Entry 9ES8 (electron microscopy, 2.24 A resolution); this record covers chains A and B of the 18 polymer chains in the assembly.

[Chain A]
Name: Cytochrome b6
Organism: Spinacia oleracea
Reference sequence: P00165 (CYB6_SPIOL); residue numbers follow UniProt; this construct covers 1-215
Amino-acid sequence (215 residues; row label = number of the first residue in the row):
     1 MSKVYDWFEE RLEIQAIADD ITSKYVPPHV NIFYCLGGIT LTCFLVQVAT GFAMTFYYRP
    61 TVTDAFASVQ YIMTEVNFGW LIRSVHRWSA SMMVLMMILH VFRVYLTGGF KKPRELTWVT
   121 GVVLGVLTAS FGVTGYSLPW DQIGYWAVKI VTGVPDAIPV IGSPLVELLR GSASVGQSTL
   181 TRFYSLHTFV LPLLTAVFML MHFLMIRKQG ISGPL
Unresolved in the structure: 1
Covalently attached groups: heme c (HEC) linked to Cys-35
Bound ions: heme Fe site 1: His-86, His-187; heme Fe site 2: His-100, His-202
Residues lining bound ligands:
  - Decylplastoquinone (A1H65): Lys-24, Tyr-25, Val-26, Arg-207
  - beta-carotene (BCR): Ile-32, Phe-33, Ile-39, Met-96, Leu-99
  - chlorophyll a (CLA): Met-97, Ile-98, Val-101, Phe-102, Tyr-105, Gly-125, Val-126, Ala-129, Ser-130, Val-133, Thr-134, Phe-183
  - heme c (HEC): Val-30, Asn-31, Tyr-34, Gly-38, Leu-41, Thr-42, Phe-203, Ile-206, Arg-207, Gly-210, Ile-211
  - heme (HEM), molecule 1: Tyr-34, Gly-37, Gly-38, Thr-40, Leu-41, Met-97, His-100, Val-101, Arg-103, Val-104, Gly-109, Phe-110, Arg-114, Thr-117, Trp-118, Gly-121, Val-122, Leu-124, Met-199, His-202, Phe-203, Ile-206, Gly-210, Ile-211, Ser-212
  - heme (HEM), molecule 2: Phe-44, Gln-47, Val-48, Gly-51, Phe-52, Met-54, Thr-55, Tyr-58, Val-69, Arg-83, His-86, Arg-87, Ala-90, Met-93, Thr-128, Phe-131, Gly-132, Gly-135, Leu-138, Pro-139, Tyr-184, His-187, Thr-188, Pro-192
Reported in the primary citation:
  - binding site for Decylplastoquinone: Val-26, Arg-207
  - catalytic residues: Asp-20, Arg-207 (proposed by the authors, not directly observed)
  - contacts within the chain: Asp-20/Arg-207 (proposed by the authors, not directly observed)

[Chain B]
Name: Cytochrome b6-f complex subunit 4
Organism: Spinacia oleracea
Reference sequence: P00166 (PETD_SPIOL); residues 1-160 here = UniProt positions 1-160
Amino-acid sequence (160 residues; row label = number of the first residue in the row):
     1 MGVTKKPDLN DPVLRAKLAK GMGHNYYGEP AWPNDLLYIF PVVILGTIAC NVGLAVLEPS
    61 MIGEPADPFA TPLEILPEWY FFPVFQILRT VPNKLLGVLL MASVPAGLLT VPFLENVNKF
   121 QNPFRRPVAT TVFLVGTVVA LWLGIGATLP IDKSLTLGLF
Unresolved in the structure: 1
Residues lining bound ligands:
  - Decylplastoquinone (A1H65): Ala-31, Leu-36, Phe-40, Pro-41
  - chlorophyll a (CLA): Tyr-80, Phe-81, Pro-83, Val-84, Met-101, Val-104, Pro-105, Leu-108, Val-132, Phe-133, Gly-136, Val-139, Ala-140, Leu-143
  - heme c (HEC): Asn-25, Ile-39, Phe-40, Val-43, Ile-44
Reported in the primary citation:
  - binding site for Decylplastoquinone: Ala-31, Asp-35, Leu-36, Phe-40
  - catalytic residues: Asp-35 (proposed by the authors, not directly observed)
  - binding site for heme c: Phe-40
  - contacts within the chain: Glu-29/Asp-35

[How chain A and chain B interact]
Contacting residue pairs - 88 pairs, chain A then chain B:
  Lys-24(A) with Asn-25(B); Pro-30(B); Ala-31(B), hydrogen bond (backbone-backbone)
  Tyr-25(A) with Lys-5(B); Asn-25(B), hydrogen bond (backbone-backbone); Tyr-26(B); Tyr-27(B); Gly-28(B); Glu-29(B); Pro-30(B)
  Val-26(A) with Tyr-27(B); Gly-28(B); Glu-29(B), hydrogen bond (backbone-backbone)
  Pro-27(A) with His-24(B); Tyr-27(B)
  Ile-39(A) with Val-43(B), hydrophobic
  Phe-66(A) with Ile-62(B), hydrophobic; Glu-64(B); Pro-65(B)
  Met-73(A) with Ser-60(B)
  Leu-81(A) with Val-56(B), hydrophobic
  Arg-83(A) with Ser-60(B), hydrogen bond; Met-61(B), hydrogen bond (side chain-backbone)
  Ser-84(A) with Ala-55(B); Pro-59(B); Ser-60(B)
  Val-85(A) with Ala-55(B), hydrophobic
  Trp-88(A) with Leu-54(B); Ala-55(B); Glu-58(B), hydrogen bond (side chain-backbone)
  Ser-91(A) with Trp-79(B)
  Met-92(A) with Asn-51(B)
  Phe-102(A) with Phe-133(B), hydrophobic
  Tyr-105(A) with Glu-115(B), hydrogen bond; Arg-126(B), hydrogen bond (backbone-side chain); Ala-129(B), hydrogen bond (side chain-backbone); Phe-133(B), hydrophobic
  Leu-106(A) with Pro-123(B); Arg-126(B)
  Thr-107(A) with Gln-121(B), hydrogen bond (backbone-side chain)
  Gly-108(A) with Gln-121(B); Arg-126(B)
  Phe-110(A) with Val-111(B), hydrophobic; Pro-112(B), hydrophobic; Glu-115(B); Arg-126(B)
  Lys-111(A) with Glu-115(B); Asn-118(B); Phe-120(B), hydrogen bond (side chain-backbone); Arg-126(B)
  Lys-112(A) with Asn-116(B)
  Pro-113(A) with Lys-20(B); Met-22(B), hydrophobic
  Arg-114(A) with Gly-21(B), hydrogen bond (side chain-backbone)
  Glu-115(A) with Asn-116(B)
  Trp-118(A) with Leu-108(B), hydrogen bond (side chain-backbone); Pro-112(B)
  Gly-132(A) with Glu-78(B); Tyr-80(B)
  Val-133(A) with Phe-81(B), hydrophobic
  Tyr-136(A) with Leu-76(B); Glu-78(B)
  Trp-140(A) with Ala-66(B)
  Asp-141(A) with Glu-64(B); Ala-66(B)
  Gln-142(A) with Glu-64(B), hydrogen bond (backbone-backbone); Pro-65(B); Ala-66(B); Asp-67(B), hydrogen bond (side chain-backbone); Ala-70(B), hydrogen bond (side chain-backbone); Pro-72(B)
  Tyr-145(A) with Ala-66(B), hydrophobic; Pro-68(B)
  Trp-146(A) with Asp-67(B); Pro-68(B); Ala-70(B), hydrogen bond (side chain-backbone); Thr-71(B); Pro-72(B)
  Ile-150(A) with Ile-75(B), hydrophobic
  Ala-157(A) with Leu-95(B)
  Gln-209(A) with Met-22(B)
  Ile-211(A) with His-24(B)
  Gly-213(A) with His-24(B); Gln-121(B), hydrogen bond (backbone-side chain)
  Pro-214(A) with His-24(B); Gln-121(B)
  Leu-215(A) with Asn-122(B), hydrogen bond (backbone-side chain); Arg-125(B)
Interface residues without a listed pair, chain A (60 interface residues in all): Ile-21, Thr-22, Ser-23, Pro-28, Thr-42, Cys-43, Trp-80, Arg-87, Ser-89, Val-94, Leu-95, Ile-98, Val-119, Val-122, Ala-129, Val-154, Pro-159, Gly-210, Ser-212
Interface residues without a listed pair, chain B (63 interface residues in all): Trp-32, Asp-35, Ile-44, Thr-47, Gly-63, Pro-77, Leu-88, Lys-94, Val-98, Pro-105, Leu-109, Lys-119

[Summary]
60 residues of chain A and 63 residues of chain B are in contact; the contacts include 19 hydrogen bonds.
Polar pairs include Arg-83(A)/Ser-60(B), Arg-83(A)/Met-61(B) and Trp-88(A)/Glu-58(B). From the paper:
catalytic residues Asp-20(A), Arg-207(A) and Asp-35(B); a binding site for Decylplastoquinone at Val-26(A),
Arg-207(A) and Ala-31(B) among others.
Here chain A is Cytochrome b6 and chain B is Cytochrome b6-f complex subunit 4, both from Spinacia oleracea.
Entry 9ES8 (Cryo-EM structure of Spinacia oleracea cytochrome b6f with decylplastoquinone bound at
plastoquionol reduction site) was determined by electron microscopy (same publication as 9ES7 and 9ES9).
